Entry 7ZMD (electron microscopy, 2.93 A resolution); this record covers chains A and B.

[Chain A (and B)]
Molecule: Putative polyketide synthase
Organism: Brevibacillus brevis NBRC 100599
Notes: chain B of this document is another copy of the same molecule, construct and numbering; everything in this record applies to it too
UniProt: C0ZGQ6 (C0ZGQ6_BREBN); residues 532-2220 here = UniProt positions 532-2220
Amino-acid sequence (1690 residues; row label = number of the first residue in the row):
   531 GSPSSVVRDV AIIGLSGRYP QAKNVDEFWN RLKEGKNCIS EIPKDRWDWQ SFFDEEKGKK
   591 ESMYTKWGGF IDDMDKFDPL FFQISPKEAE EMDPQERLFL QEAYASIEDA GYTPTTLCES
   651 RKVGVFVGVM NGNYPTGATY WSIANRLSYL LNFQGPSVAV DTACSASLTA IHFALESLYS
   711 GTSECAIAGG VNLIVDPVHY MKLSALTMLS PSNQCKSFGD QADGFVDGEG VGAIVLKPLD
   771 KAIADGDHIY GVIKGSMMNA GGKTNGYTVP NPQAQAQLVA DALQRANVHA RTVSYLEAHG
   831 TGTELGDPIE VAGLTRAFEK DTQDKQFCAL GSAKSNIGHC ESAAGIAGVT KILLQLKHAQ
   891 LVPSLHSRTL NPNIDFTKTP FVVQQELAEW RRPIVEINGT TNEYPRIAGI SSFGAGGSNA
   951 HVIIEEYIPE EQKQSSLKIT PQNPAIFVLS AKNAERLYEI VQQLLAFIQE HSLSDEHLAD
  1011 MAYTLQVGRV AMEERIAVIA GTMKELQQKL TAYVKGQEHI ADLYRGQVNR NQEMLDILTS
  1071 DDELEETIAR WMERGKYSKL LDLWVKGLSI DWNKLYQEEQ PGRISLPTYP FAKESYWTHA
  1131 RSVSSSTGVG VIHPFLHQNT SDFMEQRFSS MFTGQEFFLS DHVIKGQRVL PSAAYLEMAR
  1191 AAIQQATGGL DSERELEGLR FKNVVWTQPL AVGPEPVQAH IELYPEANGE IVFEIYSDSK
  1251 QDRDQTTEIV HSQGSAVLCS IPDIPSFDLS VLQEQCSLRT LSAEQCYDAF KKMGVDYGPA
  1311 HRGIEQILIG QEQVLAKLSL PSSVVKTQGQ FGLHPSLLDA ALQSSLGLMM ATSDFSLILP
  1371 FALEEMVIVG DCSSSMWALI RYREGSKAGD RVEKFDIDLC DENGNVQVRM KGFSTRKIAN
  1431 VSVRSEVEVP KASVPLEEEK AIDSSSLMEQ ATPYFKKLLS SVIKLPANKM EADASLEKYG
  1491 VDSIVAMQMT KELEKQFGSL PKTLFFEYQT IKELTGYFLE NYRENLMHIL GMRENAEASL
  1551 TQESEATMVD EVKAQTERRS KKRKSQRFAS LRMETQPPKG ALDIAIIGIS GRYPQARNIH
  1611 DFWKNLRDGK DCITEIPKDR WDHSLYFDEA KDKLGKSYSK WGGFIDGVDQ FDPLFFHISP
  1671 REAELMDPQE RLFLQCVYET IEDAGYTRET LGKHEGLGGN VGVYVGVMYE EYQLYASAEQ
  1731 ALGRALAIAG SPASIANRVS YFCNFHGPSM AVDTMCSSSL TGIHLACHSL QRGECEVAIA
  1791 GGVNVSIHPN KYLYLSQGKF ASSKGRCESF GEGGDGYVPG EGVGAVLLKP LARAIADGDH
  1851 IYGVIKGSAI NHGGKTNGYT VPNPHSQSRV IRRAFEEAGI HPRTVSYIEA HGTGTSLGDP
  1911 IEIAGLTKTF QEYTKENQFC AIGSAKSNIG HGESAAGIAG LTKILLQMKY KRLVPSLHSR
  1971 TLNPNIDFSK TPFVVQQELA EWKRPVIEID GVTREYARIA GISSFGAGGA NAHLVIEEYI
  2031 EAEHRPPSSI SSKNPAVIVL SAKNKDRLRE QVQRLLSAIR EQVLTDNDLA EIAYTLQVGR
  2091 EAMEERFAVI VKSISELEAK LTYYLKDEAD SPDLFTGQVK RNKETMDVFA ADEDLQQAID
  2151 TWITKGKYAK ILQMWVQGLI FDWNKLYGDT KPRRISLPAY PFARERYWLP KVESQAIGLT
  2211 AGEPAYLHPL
Disordered / not traced: 531-534, 1131-2220 (chain B: 531-535, 1131-2220)
Sequence notes: expression tag (531)
What the authors report for this chain:
  - catalytic residues: C694, H829, H869

[Chain A / chain B interface]
Residue-residue contacts (75; chain A residue first):
  M660(A) - A668(B)
  A668(A) - M660(B)
  Y670(A) - Y670(B)  hydrophobic
  Y670(A) - D691(B)
  W671(A) - D691(B)  hydrogen bond (backbone-side chain)
  W671(A) - A693(B)
  W671(A) - Y797(B)
  W671(A) - G946(B)
  S672(A) - Y797(B)  hydrogen bond
  N675(A) - Y797(B)
  N675(A) - G946(B)
  N675(A) - S948(B)  hydrogen bond
  R676(A) - Y797(B)
  S678(A) - G792(B)
  Y679(A) - G792(B)
  Y679(A) - K793(B)  hydrogen bond
  Y679(A) - T794(B)
  Y679(A) - G796(B)
  Y679(A) - Y797(B)
  N682(A) - G792(B)
  N682(A) - K793(B)
  F683(A) - A790(B)
  F683(A) - G792(B)
  Q684(A) - N789(B)
  Q684(A) - A790(B)
  Q684(A) - G791(B)
  Q684(A) - Q803(B)
  G685(A) - N789(B)
  G685(A) - A790(B)  hydrogen bond (backbone-backbone)
  P686(A) - M788(B)  hydrophobic
  S687(A) - T692(B)
  S687(A) - S948(B)  hydrogen bond (backbone-side chain)
  V688(A) - V690(B)  hydrophobic
  V688(A) - T692(B)
  V688(A) - F703(B)  hydrophobic
  A689(A) - V690(B)
  A689(A) - D691(B)  hydrogen bond (backbone-backbone)
  V690(A) - V688(B)  hydrophobic
  V690(A) - A689(B)
  D691(A) - Y670(B)
  D691(A) - W671(B)  hydrogen bond (side chain-backbone)
  D691(A) - A689(B)  hydrogen bond (backbone-backbone)
  T692(A) - S687(B)
  T692(A) - V688(B)
  A693(A) - W671(B)
  F703(A) - V688(B)  hydrophobic
  E706(A) - S710(B)  hydrogen bond
  S710(A) - E706(B)
  T712(A) - R815(B)
  M788(A) - P686(B)  hydrophobic
  N789(A) - Q684(B)
  N789(A) - G685(B)
  A790(A) - F683(B)
  A790(A) - Q684(B)
  A790(A) - G685(B)  hydrogen bond (backbone-backbone)
  G791(A) - Q684(B)
  G792(A) - S678(B)
  G792(A) - Y679(B)
  G792(A) - N682(B)
  G792(A) - F683(B)
  K793(A) - Y679(B)  hydrogen bond
  K793(A) - N682(B)
  T794(A) - Y679(B)
  G796(A) - Y679(B)
  Y797(A) - W671(B)
  Y797(A) - S672(B)  hydrogen bond
  Y797(A) - N675(B)
  Y797(A) - R676(B)
  Y797(A) - Y679(B)
  Q803(A) - Q684(B)
  R815(A) - T712(B)
  G946(A) - W671(B)
  G946(A) - N675(B)
  S948(A) - N675(B)  hydrogen bond
  S948(A) - S687(B)  hydrogen bond (side chain-backbone)
Also at the interface, not in a pair above, chain A (41 interface residues in all): F656, L680, M787
Also at the interface, not in a pair above, chain B (42 interface residues in all): F656, L680, M787, N801

[In short]
Chain A and chain B form an interface of 41 and 42 residues respectively, with 15 hydrogen bonds. Among the
polar pairs are W671(A)-D691(B), S672(A)-Y797(B) and N675(A)-S948(B). The paper reports catalytic residues
C694(A), H829(A) and H869(A).
Both chains are Putative polyketide synthase (Brevibacillus brevis NBRC 100599). Entry 7ZMD (Ketosynthase
domain of module 3 from Brevibacillus Brevis orphan BGC11) was determined by electron microscopy (same
publication as 7ZM9, 7ZMA, 7ZMC, 7ZMF and 7ZSK).
